Entry 2XVR (electron microscopy, 10.80 A resolution (very low resolution: no residue pairs are listed; an interface is given only as per-side residue counts)); this record covers chains A and B of the 7 polymer chains in the assembly.

Chain A (and B):
Name: Major capsid protein 10A
Organism: Enterobacteria phage T7
Notes: chain B of this document is another copy of the same molecule, construct and numbering; everything in this record applies to it too
UniProtKB: P19726 (VC10A_BPT7); numbering as in UniProt (aligned over 1-345)
Chain sequence (345 residues; row label = number of the first residue in the row):
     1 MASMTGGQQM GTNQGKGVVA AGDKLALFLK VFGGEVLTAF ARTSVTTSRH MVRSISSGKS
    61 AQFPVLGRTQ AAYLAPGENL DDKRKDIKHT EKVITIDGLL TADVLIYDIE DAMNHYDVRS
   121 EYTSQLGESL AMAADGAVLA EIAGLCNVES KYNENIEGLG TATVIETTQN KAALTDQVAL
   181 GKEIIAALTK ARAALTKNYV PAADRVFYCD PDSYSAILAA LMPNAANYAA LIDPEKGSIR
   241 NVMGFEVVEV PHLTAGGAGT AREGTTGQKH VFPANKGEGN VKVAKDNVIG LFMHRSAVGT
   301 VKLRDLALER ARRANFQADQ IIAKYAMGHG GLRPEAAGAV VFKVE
Not modelled in the structure: 1-99
UniProt features mapped onto this chain:
  - region (Intercapsomeric interactions): G11 to L25, Y152 to I156

How chain A and chain B interact:
At this resolution (11 A) residue pairs are not listed: 39 residues of chain A and 26 of chain B lie at the interface.

Overview:
39 residues of chain A and 26 residues of chain B are in contact.
Chain A and chain B are both Major capsid protein 10A (Enterobacteria phage T7); the structure, Phage T7 empty
mature head shell, was determined by electron microscopy (same publication as 3IZG).
